6SEF - chains G and I of the 11 polymer chains in the assembly; structure by electron microscopy, 3.70 A resolution.

# Chain G
Molecule: Histone H2A type 2-A
From: Homo sapiens
UniProt: Q6FI13 (H2A2A_HUMAN); residues 0-129 here correspond to UniProt positions 1-130 (UniProt number = residue number + 1)
Amino-acid sequence (130 residues; numbered 0 to 129; the number before each row is that of its first residue; numbering starts at 0):
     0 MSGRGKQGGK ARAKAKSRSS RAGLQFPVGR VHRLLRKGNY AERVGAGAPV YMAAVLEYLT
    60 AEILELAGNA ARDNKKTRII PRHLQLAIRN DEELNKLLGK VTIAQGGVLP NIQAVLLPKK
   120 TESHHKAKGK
Unresolved in the structure: 0-10, 114-129

# Chain I
Molecule: 145-nt DNA strand
From: synthetic construct
Sequence (145 nucleotides; each row starts with the number of its first residue; numbers below 1 keep their minus sign (DA-72 is residue -72)):
   -72 ATCAGAATCC CGGTGCCGAG GCCGCTCAAT TGGTCGTAGA CAGCTCTAGC ACCGCTTAAA
   -12 CGCACGTACG CGCTGTCCCC CGCGTTTTAA CCGCCAAGGG GATTACTCCC TAGTCTCCAG
    48 GCACGTGTCA GATATATACA TCGAT

# How chain G and chain I interact
Contacting residue pairs (17):
  Arg11(G) - DC44(I)  hydrogen bond to the phosphate
  Arg11(G) - DC45(I)  sugar contact
  Lys13(G) - DA46(I)  salt bridge to the phosphate
  Arg29(G) - DG48(I)  hydrogen bond to the phosphate
  Arg29(G) - DC49(I)  salt bridge to the phosphate
  Glu41(G) - DA39(I)  sugar contact
  Arg42(G) - DA39(I)  phosphate contact
  Val43(G) - DT38(I)  sugar contact
  Val43(G) - DA39(I)  hydrogen bond to the phosphate
  Gly44(G) - DT38(I)  phosphate contact
  Ala45(G) - DT38(I)  hydrogen bond to the phosphate
  Lys74(G) - DG58(I)  phosphate contact
  Lys75(G) - DG58(I)  phosphate contact
  Thr76(G) - DA57(I)  sugar contact
  Thr76(G) - DG58(I)  phosphate contact
  Arg77(G) - DA57(I)  hydrogen bond to the sugar
  Arg77(G) - DG58(I)  hydrogen bond to the phosphate
Other interface residues (no listed pair), chain G (13 interface residues in all): Ala14
Other interface residues (no listed pair), chain I (11 interface residues in all): DT43, DG47

# Overview
Chain G and chain I form an interface of 13 and 11 residues respectively, with 6 hydrogen bonds and 2 salt
bridges. Among the polar pairs are Arg77(G)-DA57(I), Arg11(G)-DC44(I) and Arg29(G)-DG48(I).
Chain G is Histone H2A type 2-A (Homo sapiens) and chain I is a 145-nt DNA strand (synthetic construct); the
structure, Class2C : CENP-A nucleosome in complex with CENP-C central region, was determined by electron
microscopy, deposited together with 6SE0, 6SE6, 6SEE and 6SEG.
